8OJA - chains A and B of the 4 polymer chains in the assembly; structure by electron microscopy, 1.87 A resolution.

[Chain A]
Protein: DNA polymerase catalytic subunit
From: Human alphaherpesvirus 1 strain KOS
Notes: EC 2.7.7.7, 3.1.26.4
Reference sequence: P04293 (DPOL_HHV11); residue numbers follow UniProt; this construct covers 1-1235
Sequence (1235 residues; row label = number of the first residue in the row):
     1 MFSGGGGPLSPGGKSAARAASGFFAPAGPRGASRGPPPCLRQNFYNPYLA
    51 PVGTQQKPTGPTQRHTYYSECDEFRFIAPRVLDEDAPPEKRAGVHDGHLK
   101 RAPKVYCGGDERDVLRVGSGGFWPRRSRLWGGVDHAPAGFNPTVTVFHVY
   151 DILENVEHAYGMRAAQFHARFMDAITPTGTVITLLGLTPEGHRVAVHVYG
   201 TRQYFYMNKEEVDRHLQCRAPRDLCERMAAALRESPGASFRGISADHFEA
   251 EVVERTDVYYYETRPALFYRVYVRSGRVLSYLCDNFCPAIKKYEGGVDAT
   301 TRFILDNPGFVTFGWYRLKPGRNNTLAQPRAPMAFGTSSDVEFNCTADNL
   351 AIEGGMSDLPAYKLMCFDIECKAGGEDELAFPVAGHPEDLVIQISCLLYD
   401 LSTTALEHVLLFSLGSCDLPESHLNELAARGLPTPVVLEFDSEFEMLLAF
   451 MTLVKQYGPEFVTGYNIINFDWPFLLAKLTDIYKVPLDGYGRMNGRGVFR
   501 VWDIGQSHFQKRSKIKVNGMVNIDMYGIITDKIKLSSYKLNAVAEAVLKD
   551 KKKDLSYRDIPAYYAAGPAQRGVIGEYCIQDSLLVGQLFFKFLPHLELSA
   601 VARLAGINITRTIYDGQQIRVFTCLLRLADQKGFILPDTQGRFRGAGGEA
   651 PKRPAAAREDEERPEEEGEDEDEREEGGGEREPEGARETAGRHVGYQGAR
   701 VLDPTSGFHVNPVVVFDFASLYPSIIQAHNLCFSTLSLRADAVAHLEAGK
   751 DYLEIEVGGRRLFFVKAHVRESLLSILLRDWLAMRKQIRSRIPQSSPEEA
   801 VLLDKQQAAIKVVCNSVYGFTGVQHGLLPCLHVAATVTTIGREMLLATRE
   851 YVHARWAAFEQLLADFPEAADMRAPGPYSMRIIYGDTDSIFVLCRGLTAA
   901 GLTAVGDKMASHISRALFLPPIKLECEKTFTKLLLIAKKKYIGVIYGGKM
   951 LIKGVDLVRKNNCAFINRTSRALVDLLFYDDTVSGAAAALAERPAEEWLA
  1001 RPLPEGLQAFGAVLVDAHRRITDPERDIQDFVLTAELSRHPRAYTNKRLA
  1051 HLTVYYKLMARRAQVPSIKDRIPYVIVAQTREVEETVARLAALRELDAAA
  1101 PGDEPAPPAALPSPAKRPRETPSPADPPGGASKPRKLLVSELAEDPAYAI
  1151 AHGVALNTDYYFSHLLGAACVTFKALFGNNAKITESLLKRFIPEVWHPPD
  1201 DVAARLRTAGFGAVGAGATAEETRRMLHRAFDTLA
Not modelled in the structure: 1-58, 505-511, 640-699, 1095-1132
Construct notes: variant Arg-330 (Ala in P04293)
Metal / ion sites: Ca2+ site 1: Asp-368, Tyr-465, Asp-471; Ca2+ site 2: Asp-368, Ile-369, Glu-370 (shared with 2 residues of chain C)
Swiss-Prot annotation at these positions:
  - natural variant: Ser-33 (S33G: In strain: Nonneuroinvasive mutant HF10), Ala-102 (A102T: In strain: Nonneuroinvasive mutant HF10), Arg-330 (A330R: In strain: Nonneuroinvasive mutant HF10 and 17 syn+; this construct carries the variant), Ala-646 (A646T: In strain: Nonneuroinvasive mutant HF10), Leu-802 (L802F: In strain: Nonneuroinvasive mutant HF10), Val-905 (V905M: In strain: Nonneuroinvasive mutant HF10), Ala-1203 (A1203T: In strain: Nonneuroinvasive mutant HF10), Thr-1208 to Ala-1209 (sequence variant, change not given here; In strain: Nonneuroinvasive mutant HF10)
Reported in the primary citation:
  - conformationally variable residues (domain motion, side-chain flip): Glu-370, Tyr-577, Gln-580, Asp-581, Asp-1030 to Val-1075
  - Ca2+ coordination: Asp-368, Ile-369, Glu-370, Tyr-465, Asp-471
  - catalytic residues: Tyr-577 (proposed by the authors, not directly observed)
  - mutagenesis - Y577F, Y577H, W781V (11-fold): decreased catalytic activity (citing earlier work)
  - catalytic residues: Asp-368
  - Ca2+ coordination through a water molecule: Asp-581
  - specificity-determining residues: Tyr-722 (proposed by the authors, not directly observed)

[Chain B]
Protein: DNA polymerase processivity factor
From: Human alphaherpesvirus 1 strain KOS
Reference sequence: P10226 (PAP_HHV11); residues 1-488 here = UniProt positions 1-488
Sequence (488 residues; row label = number of the first residue in the row):
     1 MTDSPGGVAPASPVEDASDASLGQPEEGAPCQVVLQGAELNGILQAFAPL
    51 RTSLLDSLLVMGDRGILIHNTIFGEQVFLPLEHSQFSRYRWRGPTAAFLS
   101 LVDQKRSLLSVFRANQYPDLRRVELAITGQAPFRTLVQRIWTTTSDGEAV
   151 ELASETLMKRELTSFVVLVPQGTPDVQLRLTRPQLTKVLNATGADSATPT
   201 TFELGVNGKFSVFTTSTCVTFAAREEGVSSSTSTQVQILSNALTKAGQAA
   251 ANAKTVYGENTHRTFSVVVDDCSMRAVLRRLQVGGGTLKFFLTTPVPSLC
   301 VTATGPNAVSAVFLLKPQKICLDWLGHSQGSPSAGSSASRASGSEPTDSQ
   351 DSASDAVSHGDPEDLDGAARAGEAGALHACPMPSSTTRVTPTTKRGRSGG
   401 EDARADTALKKPKTGSPTAPPPADPVPLDTEDDSDAADGTAARPAAPDAR
   451 SGSRYACYFRDLPTGEASPGAFSAFRGGPQTPYGFGFP
Not modelled in the structure: 1-27, 227-251, 319-488
Swiss-Prot annotation at these positions:
  - motif: Lys-394 to Lys-413 (Bipartite nuclear localization signal)
  - natural variant: Ser-349 (S349N: In strain: Nonneuroinvasive mutant HF10)

[Interface between chain A and chain B]
Residue-residue contacts (91):
  Leu-999(A) / Met-158(B)
  Ala-1000(A) / Thr-156(B)
  Arg-1001(A) / Met-158(B)
  Pro-1002(A) / Met-158(B)
  Ser-1186(A) / Asp-103(B)
  Lys-1189(A) / Gln-104(B)
  Arg-1190(A) / Val-102(B)
  Arg-1190(A) / Asp-103(B)  salt bridge
  Arg-1190(A) / Met-158(B)
  Arg-1190(A) / Arg-160(B)  hydrogen bond (backbone-side chain)
  Phe-1191(A) / Arg-160(B)  hydrogen bond (backbone-side chain)
  Ile-1192(A) / Arg-160(B)  hydrogen bond (backbone-side chain)
  Pro-1193(A) / Arg-160(B)
  Pro-1193(A) / Thr-163(B)
  Glu-1194(A) / Lys-159(B)  salt bridge
  Glu-1194(A) / Leu-162(B)
  Glu-1194(A) / Thr-163(B)  hydrogen bond (backbone-backbone)
  Glu-1194(A) / Ser-164(B)
  Val-1195(A) / Leu-162(B)
  Val-1195(A) / Ser-164(B)
  Trp-1196(A) / His-69(B)
  Trp-1196(A) / Leu-162(B)  hydrophobic
  Trp-1196(A) / Ser-164(B)  hydrogen bond (backbone-backbone)
  Trp-1196(A) / Phe-165(B)
  Trp-1196(A) / Val-166(B)  hydrogen bond (backbone-backbone)
  His-1197(A) / Val-166(B)
  Pro-1198(A) / Val-166(B)
  Pro-1198(A) / Leu-168(B)  hydrophobic
  Val-1202(A) / Gln-76(B)
  Ala-1203(A) / Leu-168(B)  hydrophobic
  Arg-1205(A) / Leu-314(B)
  Leu-1206(A) / Gln-76(B)
  Arg-1207(A) / Leu-168(B)
  Thr-1208(A) / Pro-295(B)
  Thr-1208(A) / Val-296(B)  hydrogen bond (backbone-backbone)
  Ala-1209(A) / Thr-294(B)
  Ala-1209(A) / Val-296(B)
  Ala-1209(A) / Ser-298(B)
  Ala-1209(A) / Leu-314(B)  hydrophobic
  Gly-1210(A) / Gln-171(B)  hydrogen bond (backbone-side chain)
  Phe-1211(A) / Leu-168(B)
  Phe-1211(A) / Val-169(B)
  Phe-1211(A) / Pro-170(B)
  Phe-1211(A) / Gln-171(B)
  Phe-1211(A) / Val-312(B)  hydrophobic
  Gly-1212(A) / Val-167(B)
  Gly-1212(A) / Leu-168(B)
  Gly-1212(A) / Val-169(B)  hydrogen bond (backbone-backbone)
  Gly-1212(A) / Gln-171(B)
  Ala-1213(A) / Val-167(B)
  Ala-1213(A) / Leu-168(B)  hydrophobic
  Val-1214(A) / Phe-165(B)
  Val-1214(A) / Val-166(B)
  Val-1214(A) / Val-167(B)  hydrogen bond (backbone-backbone)
  Val-1214(A) / Val-169(B)  hydrophobic
  Gly-1215(A) / Phe-165(B)
  Ala-1216(A) / Phe-165(B)  hydrogen bond (backbone-backbone)
  Ala-1216(A) / Val-166(B)  hydrophobic
  Thr-1223(A) / Thr-95(B)
  Arg-1224(A) / Asp-63(B)  salt bridge
  Met-1226(A) / Val-169(B)  hydrophobic
  Met-1226(A) / Gln-171(B)
  Leu-1227(A) / Val-60(B)  hydrophobic
  Leu-1227(A) / Leu-67(B)  hydrophobic
  Leu-1227(A) / Thr-95(B)
  His-1228(A) / Asp-63(B)  salt bridge
  His-1228(A) / Arg-64(B)  hydrogen bond (backbone-side chain)
  Arg-1229(A) / Gln-171(B)  hydrogen bond
  Arg-1229(A) / Gly-172(B)
  Ala-1230(A) / Val-169(B)  hydrophobic
  Ala-1230(A) / Pro-170(B)
  Phe-1231(A) / Arg-64(B)
  Phe-1231(A) / Gly-65(B)
  Phe-1231(A) / Ile-66(B)
  Phe-1231(A) / Leu-67(B)
  Phe-1231(A) / Pro-80(B)  hydrophobic
  Phe-1231(A) / Leu-81(B)
  Phe-1231(A) / Glu-82(B)
  Asp-1232(A) / Arg-64(B)  salt bridge
  Thr-1233(A) / Gln-171(B)
  Thr-1233(A) / Gly-172(B)  hydrogen bond (side chain-backbone)
  Thr-1233(A) / Lys-289(B)  hydrogen bond (backbone-side chain)
  Thr-1233(A) / Phe-291(B)
  Leu-1234(A) / Leu-67(B)  hydrophobic
  Leu-1234(A) / Phe-78(B)  hydrophobic
  Leu-1234(A) / Pro-80(B)  hydrophobic
  Leu-1234(A) / Lys-289(B)  hydrogen bond (backbone-side chain)
  Leu-1234(A) / Thr-302(B)  hydrogen bond (backbone-side chain)
  Leu-1234(A) / Ser-310(B)  hydrogen bond (backbone-side chain)
  Ala-1235(A) / Lys-289(B)  hydrogen bond (backbone-side chain)
  Ala-1235(A) / Thr-302(B)
Interface residues without a listed pair, chain B (44 interface residues in all): Leu-58, Leu-99, Cys-300

[Overview]
The interface between chain A and chain B involves 41 residues on one side and 44 on the other; the contacts
include 19 hydrogen bonds and 5 salt bridges. Among the polar pairs are Arg-1190(A)/Asp-103(B),
Glu-1194(A)/Lys-159(B) and Arg-1224(A)/Asp-63(B). From the paper: catalytic residues Tyr-577(A) and
Asp-368(A); Y577F, Y577H and W781V of chain A reduce catalytic activity.
Chain A is DNA polymerase catalytic subunit and chain B is DNA polymerase processivity factor, both from Human
alphaherpesvirus 1 strain KOS; the structure, HSV-1 DNA polymerase-processivity factor complex in exonuclease
state, was determined by electron microscopy, deposited together with 8OJ6, 8OJ7, 8OJD and 9ENP.
